4L8V - chains A and D of the 4 polymer chains in the assembly; structure by X-ray diffraction, 2.09 A resolution.

[Chain A (and D)]
Protein: Inositol 2-dehydrogenase/D-chiro-inositol 3-dehydrogenase
From: Bacillus subtilis subsp. subtilis
Notes: EC 1.1.1.18; chain D of this document is another copy of the same molecule, construct and numbering; everything in this record applies to it too
Reference sequence: P26935 (IOLG_BACSU); residue numbers follow UniProt; this construct covers 1-337
Amino-acid sequence (337 residues; row label = number of the first residue in the row):
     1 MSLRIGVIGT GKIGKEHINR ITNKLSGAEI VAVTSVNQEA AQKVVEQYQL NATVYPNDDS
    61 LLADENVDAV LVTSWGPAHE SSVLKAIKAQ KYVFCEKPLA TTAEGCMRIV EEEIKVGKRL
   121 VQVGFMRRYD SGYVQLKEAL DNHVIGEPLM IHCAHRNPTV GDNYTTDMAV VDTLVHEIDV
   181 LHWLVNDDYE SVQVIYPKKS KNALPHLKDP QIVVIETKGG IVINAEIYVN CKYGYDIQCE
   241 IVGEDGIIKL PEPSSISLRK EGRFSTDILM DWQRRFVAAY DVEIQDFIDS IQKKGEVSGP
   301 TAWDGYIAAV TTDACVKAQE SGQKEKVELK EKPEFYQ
Differences from the reference sequence: engineered mutation Lys12 (Ala in P26935), Ser35 (Asp in P26935)
Ligand contacts: NADP (NAP; NADP nicotinamide-adenine-dinucleotide phosphate): Gly11, Lys12, Ile13, Gly14, Ser35, Thr73, Ser74, Trp75, Gly76, His79, Glu96, Lys97, Pro98, Gly124, Met126, His176, Trp272, Tyr280

[Chain A / chain D interface]
Contacting residue pairs (39; chain A residue first):
  Tyr233(A) - Arg259(D)
  Tyr233(A) - Lys260(D)
  Tyr233(A) - Glu261(D)
  Tyr233(A) - Gly262(D)  hydrogen bond (backbone-backbone)
  Asp236(A) - Arg259(D)  salt bridge
  Gln238(A) - Arg259(D)
  Glu252(A) - Arg259(D)  salt bridge
  Leu258(A) - Arg263(D)
  Arg259(A) - Tyr233(D)
  Arg259(A) - Asp236(D)  salt bridge
  Arg259(A) - Gln238(D)
  Arg259(A) - Glu252(D)  salt bridge
  Arg259(A) - Ile268(D)
  Lys260(A) - Tyr233(D)
  Glu261(A) - Tyr233(D)
  Gly262(A) - Tyr233(D)  hydrogen bond (backbone-backbone)
  Gly262(A) - Asp267(D)
  Gly262(A) - Ile268(D)  hydrogen bond (backbone-backbone)
  Gly262(A) - Met270(D)
  Arg263(A) - Leu258(D)
  Arg263(A) - Ser265(D)  hydrogen bond
  Arg263(A) - Thr266(D)
  Arg263(A) - Asp267(D)  salt bridge
  Arg263(A) - Ile268(D)
  Phe264(A) - Ser265(D)
  Phe264(A) - Thr266(D)  hydrogen bond (backbone-backbone)
  Phe264(A) - Ile268(D)
  Ser265(A) - Arg263(D)  hydrogen bond
  Ser265(A) - Phe264(D)
  Ser265(A) - Ser265(D)
  Thr266(A) - Arg263(D)
  Thr266(A) - Phe264(D)  hydrogen bond (backbone-backbone)
  Asp267(A) - Gly262(D)
  Asp267(A) - Arg263(D)  salt bridge
  Ile268(A) - Arg259(D)
  Ile268(A) - Gly262(D)  hydrogen bond (backbone-backbone)
  Ile268(A) - Arg263(D)
  Ile268(A) - Phe264(D)
  Met270(A) - Gly262(D)

[Summary]
Chain A and chain D each contribute 16 residues to their interface; the contacts include 8 hydrogen bonds and
6 salt bridges. Polar contacts include Asp236(A)-Arg259(D), Glu252(A)-Arg259(D) and Arg263(A)-Asp267(D).
Ligands of chain A: NADP.
Chain A and chain D are both Inositol 2-dehydrogenase/D-chiro-inositol 3-dehydrogenase (Bacillus subtilis
subsp. subtilis); the structure, Crystal Structure of A12K/D35S mutant myo-inositol dehydrogenase from
Bacillus subtilis with bound cofactor NADP, was determined by X-ray diffraction together with 4L9R from the
same study.
